Entry 1MEC (X-ray diffraction, 3.20 A resolution); this record covers chains 2 and 3 of the 4 polymer chains in the assembly.

Chain 2:
Protein: Mengo virus coat protein (subunit VP2)
Source organism: Mengo virus
Reference sequence: P12296 (POLG_ENMGO); residues 1-256 here correspond to UniProt positions 71-326 (UniProt number = residue number + 70)
Amino-acid sequence (256 residues; each row starts with the number of its first residue):
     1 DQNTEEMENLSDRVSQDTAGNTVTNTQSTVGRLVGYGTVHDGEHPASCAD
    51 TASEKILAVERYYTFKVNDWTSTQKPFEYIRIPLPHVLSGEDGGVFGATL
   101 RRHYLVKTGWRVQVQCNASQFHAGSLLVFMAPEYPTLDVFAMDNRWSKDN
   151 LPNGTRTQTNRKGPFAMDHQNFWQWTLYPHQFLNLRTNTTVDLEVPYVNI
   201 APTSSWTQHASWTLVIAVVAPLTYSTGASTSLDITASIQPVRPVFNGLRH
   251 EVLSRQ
Swiss-Prot annotation at these positions:
  - binding site (RNA): Q27

Chain 3:
Protein: Mengo virus coat protein (subunit VP1)
Source organism: Mengo virus
Reference sequence: P12296 (POLG_ENMGO); residues 1-231 here correspond to UniProt positions 327-557 (UniProt number = residue number + 326)
Amino-acid sequence (231 residues; numbered 1 to 231; the number before each row is that of its first residue):
     1 SPIPVTIREHAGTWYSTLPDSTVPIYGKTPVAPANYMVGEYKDFLEIAQI
    51 PTFIGNKMPNAVPYIEASNTAVKTQPLAVYQVTLSCSCLANTFLAALSRN
   101 FAQYRGSLVYTFVFTGTAMMKGKFLIAYTPPGAGKPTSRDQAMQATYAIW
   151 DLGLNSSYSFTVPFISPTHFRMVGTDQANITNVDGWVTVWQLTPLTYPPG
   201 CPTSAKILTMVSAGKDFSLKMPISPAPWSPQ
Disulfide bonds: C86-C88
Differences from the reference sequence: conflict M58 (Val384 in P12296)

Interface between chain 2 and chain 3:
Contacting residue pairs (39):
  A46(2) - R105(3)  hydrogen bond (backbone-side chain)
  A46(2) - H169(3)
  S47(2) - F164(3)
  S47(2) - S166(3)  hydrogen bond (side chain-backbone)
  S47(2) - P167(3)  hydrogen bond (side chain-backbone)
  S47(2) - T168(3)
  S47(2) - H169(3)
  C48(2) - F164(3)
  C48(2) - S166(3)  hydrogen bond (side chain-backbone)
  A49(2) - F164(3)  hydrogen bond (backbone-backbone)
  D50(2) - I165(3)
  Y104(2) - P130(3)  hydrophobic
  Y104(2) - P131(3)
  Y104(2) - I165(3)
  Y104(2) - P167(3)
  Y104(2) - D184(3)  hydrogen bond
  L105(2) - I165(3)  hydrophobic
  L105(2) - S166(3)
  L105(2) - P167(3)
  A201(2) - P167(3)
  P202(2) - P167(3)
  P202(2) - H169(3)
  T203(2) - S166(3)
  T203(2) - P167(3)
  G247(2) - P130(3)
  G247(2) - I165(3)
  L248(2) - Q144(3)
  L248(2) - A145(3)
  R249(2) - P130(3)
  R249(2) - P131(3)  hydrogen bond (side chain-backbone)
  R249(2) - G132(3)
  R249(2) - A133(3)
  R249(2) - Q144(3)
  H250(2) - T129(3)
  H250(2) - A133(3)
  H250(2) - G134(3)  hydrogen bond (side chain-backbone)
  H250(2) - Q141(3)  hydrogen bond
  E251(2) - A133(3)
  S254(2) - A133(3)
Also at the interface, not in a pair above, chain 2 (20 interface residues in all): S205, Q208, V252, R255
Also at the interface, not in a pair above, chain 3 (22 interface residues in all): K135, P136, P163, R171, I180

Summary:
20 residues of chain 2 face 22 of chain 3 across their interface, with 9 hydrogen bonds. Among the polar pairs
are A46(2)-R105(3), S47(2)-S166(3) and S47(2)-P167(3). From UniProt: RNA-binding residue Q27(2) on chain 2.
Here chain 2 is Mengo virus coat protein (subunit VP2) and chain 3 is Mengo virus coat protein (subunit VP1),
both from Mengo virus. Entry 1MEC (Conformational variability of a picornavirus capsid: ph-dependent
structural changes of mengo virus related to its host ...) was determined by X-ray diffraction.
